Entry 6UTV (X-ray diffraction, 3.45 A resolution); this record covers chains CCC and 111 of the 9 polymer chains in the assembly.

Chain CCC:
Molecule: DNA-directed RNA polymerase subunit beta
Organism: Escherichia coli K-12
Notes: EC 2.7.7.6
UniProt: P0A8V2 (RPOB_ECOLI); residue numbers follow UniProt; this construct covers 1-1342
Sequence (1342 residues; numbered 1 to 1342; the number before each row is that of its first residue):
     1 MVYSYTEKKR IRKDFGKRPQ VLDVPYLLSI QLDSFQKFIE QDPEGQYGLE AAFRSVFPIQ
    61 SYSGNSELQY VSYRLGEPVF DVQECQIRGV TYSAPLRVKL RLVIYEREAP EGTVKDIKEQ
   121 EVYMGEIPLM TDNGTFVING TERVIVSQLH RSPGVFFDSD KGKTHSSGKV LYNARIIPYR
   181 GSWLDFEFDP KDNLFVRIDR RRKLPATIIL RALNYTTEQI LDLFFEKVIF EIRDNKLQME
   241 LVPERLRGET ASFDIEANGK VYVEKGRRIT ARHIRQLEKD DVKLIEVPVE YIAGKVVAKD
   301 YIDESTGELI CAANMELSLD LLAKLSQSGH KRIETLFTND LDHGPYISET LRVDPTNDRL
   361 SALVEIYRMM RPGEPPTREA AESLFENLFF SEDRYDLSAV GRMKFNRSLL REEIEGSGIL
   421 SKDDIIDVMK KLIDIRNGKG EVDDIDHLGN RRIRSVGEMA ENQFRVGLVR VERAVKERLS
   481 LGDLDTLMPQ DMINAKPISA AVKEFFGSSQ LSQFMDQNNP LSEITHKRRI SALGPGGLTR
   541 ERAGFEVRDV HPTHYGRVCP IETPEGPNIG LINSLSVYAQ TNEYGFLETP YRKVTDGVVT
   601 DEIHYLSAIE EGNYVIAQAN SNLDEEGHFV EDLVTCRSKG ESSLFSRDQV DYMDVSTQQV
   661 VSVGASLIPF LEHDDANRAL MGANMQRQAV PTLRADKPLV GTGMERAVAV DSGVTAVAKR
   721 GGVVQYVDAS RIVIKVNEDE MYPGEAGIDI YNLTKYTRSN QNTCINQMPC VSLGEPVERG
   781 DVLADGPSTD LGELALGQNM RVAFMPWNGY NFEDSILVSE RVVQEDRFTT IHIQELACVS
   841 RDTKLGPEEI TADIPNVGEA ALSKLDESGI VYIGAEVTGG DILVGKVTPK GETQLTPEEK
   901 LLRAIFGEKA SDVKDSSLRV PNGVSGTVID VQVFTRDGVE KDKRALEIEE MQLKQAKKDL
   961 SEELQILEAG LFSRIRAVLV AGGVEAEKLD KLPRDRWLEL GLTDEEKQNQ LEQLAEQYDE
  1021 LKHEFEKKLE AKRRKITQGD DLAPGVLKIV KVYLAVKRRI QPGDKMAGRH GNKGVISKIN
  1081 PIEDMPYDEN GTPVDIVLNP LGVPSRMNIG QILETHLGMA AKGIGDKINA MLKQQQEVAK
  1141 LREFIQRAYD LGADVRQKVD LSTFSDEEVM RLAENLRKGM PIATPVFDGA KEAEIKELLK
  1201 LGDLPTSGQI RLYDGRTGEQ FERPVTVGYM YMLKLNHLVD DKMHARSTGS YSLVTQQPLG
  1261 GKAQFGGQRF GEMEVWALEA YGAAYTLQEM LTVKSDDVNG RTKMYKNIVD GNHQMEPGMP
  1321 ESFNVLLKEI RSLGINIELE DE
Unresolved in the structure: 1
UniProt features mapped onto this chain:
  - modified residue (N6-acetyllysine): Lys1022, Lys1200

Chain 111:
Molecule: Synthetic DNA 50-MER (promoter non-template strand)
Sequence (50 nucleotides; numbered 10 to 59; the number before each row is that of its first residue):
    10 ACCTTGACAT CCCACCTCAC GTATGCTATA ATGTGTGCAG TCTGACGCGG
Unresolved in the structure: 10-25, 45-48

Chain CCC / chain 111 interface:
Contacting residue pairs (18; chain CCC residue first):
  Arg151(CCC) - DT52(111)  base contact
  Lys163(CCC) - DA54(111)  sugar contact
  Lys163(CCC) - DC55(111)  salt bridge to the phosphate
  Arg175(CCC) - DT52(111)  base contact
  Gly181(CCC) - DC51(111)  hydrogen bond to the base
  Trp183(CCC) - DC51(111)  stacking on the base
  Trp183(CCC) - DT52(111)  base contact
  Asp199(CCC) - DC51(111)  base contact
  Arg200(CCC) - DT52(111)  phosphate contact
  Arg371(CCC) - DG44(111)  base contact
  Glu374(CCC) - DG42(111)  base contact
  Glu374(CCC) - DT43(111)  base contact
  Glu374(CCC) - DG44(111)  hydrogen bond to the base
  Pro375(CCC) - DG42(111)  base contact
  Glu541(CCC) - DG53(111)  base contact
  Arg542(CCC) - DC51(111)  salt bridge to the phosphate
  Arg542(CCC) - DT52(111)  sugar contact
  Arg542(CCC) - DG53(111)  salt bridge to the phosphate
Other interface residues (no listed pair), chain CCC (14 interface residues in all): Arg470, Leu538
Other interface residues (no listed pair), chain 111 (9 interface residues in all): DG49

In short:
14 residues of chain CCC face 9 of chain 111 across their interface, with 2 hydrogen bonds, 3 salt bridges and
1 aromatic stacking contact. Among the polar pairs are Gly181(CCC)-DC51(111), Glu374(CCC)-DG44(111) and
Lys163(CCC)-DC55(111).
Chain CCC is DNA-directed RNA polymerase subunit beta (Escherichia coli K-12) and chain 111 is Synthetic DNA
50-MER (promoter non-template strand); the structure, E. coli sigma-S transcription initiation complex with a
6-nt RNA ("Fresh" crystal soaked with CTP, UTP ..., was determined by X-ray diffraction, deposited together
with 6UTW, 6UTX, 6UTY, 6UTZ, 6UU0, 6UU1 and 11 further entries.
